Entry 4P2R (X-ray diffraction, 3.29 A resolution); this record covers chains A and B of the 5 polymer chains in the assembly.

[Chain A]
Molecule: H-2 class II histocompatibility antigen, E-K alpha chain
Organism: Mus musculus
Reference sequence: P04224 (HA22_MOUSE); residues 1-191 here correspond to UniProt positions 26-216 (UniProt number = residue number + 25)
Amino-acid sequence (204 residues; numbered -2 to 201; the number before each row is that of its first residue; numbers below 1 keep their minus sign (Ala-2 is residue -2)):
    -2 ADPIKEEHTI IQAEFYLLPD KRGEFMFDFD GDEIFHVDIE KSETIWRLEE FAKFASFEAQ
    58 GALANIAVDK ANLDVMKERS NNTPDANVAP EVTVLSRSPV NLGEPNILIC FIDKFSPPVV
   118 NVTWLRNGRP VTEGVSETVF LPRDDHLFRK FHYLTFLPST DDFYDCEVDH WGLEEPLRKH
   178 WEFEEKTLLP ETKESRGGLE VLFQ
Unresolved in the structure: -2 to 0, 181-201
Disulfide bonds: Cys107-Cys163
Covalent attachments: N-acetylglucosamine (NAG) linked to Asn118
Sequence notes: expression tag (-2 to 0, 192-201)
UniProt features mapped onto this chain:
  - region: Glu179 to Glu191 (Connecting peptide)
  - glycosylation: Asn118 (N-linked (GlcNAc...) asparagine)

[Chain B]
Molecule: MHC class II E-beta-k
Organism: Mus musculus
Reference sequence: Q31163 (Q31163_MOUSE); residues 3-198 here correspond to UniProt positions 29-224 (UniProt number = residue number + 26)
Amino-acid sequence (212 residues; each row starts with the number of its first residue; numbers below 1 keep their minus sign (Gly-3 is residue -3)):
    -3 GSGGGGSRPW FLEYCKSECH FYNGTQRVRL LVRYFYNLEE NLRFDSDVGE FRAVTELGRP
    57 DAENWNSQPE FLEQKRAEVD TVCRHNYEIF DNFLVPRRVE PTVTVYPTKT QPLEHHNLLV
   117 CSVSDFYPGN IEVRWFRNGK EEKTGIVSTG LVRNGDWTFQ TLVMLETVPQ SGEVYTCQVE
   177 HPSLTDPVTV EWKAQSTSAQ NKSRGGLEVL FQ
Unresolved in the structure: -3 to 2, 104-113, 165-170, 190-208
Disulfide bonds: Cys15-Cys79, Cys117-Cys173
Covalent attachments: N-acetylglucosamine (NAG) linked to Asn19
Sequence notes: expression tag (-3 to 2, 199-208)

[How chain A and chain B interact]
Pairs across the interface (106):
  Glu3(A) with Tyr18(B); Asn19(B), hydrogen bond (backbone-backbone); Gly20(B), hydrogen bond (backbone-backbone); Tyr83(B)
  Glu4(A) with Phe17(B)
  His5(A) with His16(B); Phe17(B), hydrogen bond (backbone-backbone); Tyr83(B); Val91(B)
  Thr6(A) with Cys15(B)
  Ile7(A) with Ser13(B); Glu14(B); Cys15(B), hydrogen bond (backbone-backbone); Phe17(B), hydrophobic; Phe86(B), hydrophobic
  Ile8(A) with Ser13(B)
  Gln9(A) with Cys11(B); Lys12(B); Ser13(B), hydrogen bond (backbone-backbone)
  Ala10(A) with Cys11(B)
  Glu11(A) with Tyr10(B); Cys11(B), hydrogen bond (backbone-backbone)
  Phe12(A) with Leu8(B), hydrophobic; Glu9(B); Tyr10(B), hydrophobic
  Tyr13(A) with Phe7(B); Leu8(B); Glu9(B), hydrogen bond (backbone-backbone)
  Leu14(A) with Phe7(B)
  Leu15(A) with Trp6(B); Phe7(B), hydrogen bond (backbone-backbone)
  Pro16(A) with Arg4(B); Pro5(B)
  Phe24(A) with Asn82(B)
  Phe26(A) with Val91(B), hydrophobic; Trp153(B), hydrophobic
  Asp27(A) with Arg149(B), hydrogen bond (backbone-side chain)
  Gly28(A) with Arg149(B)
  Asp29(A) with Tyr123(B); Arg149(B), salt bridge; Trp153(B)
  Glu30(A) with Trp153(B), hydrogen bond (backbone-side chain)
  Ile31(A) with Phe86(B), hydrophobic; Leu90(B), hydrophobic
  Arg44(A) with Gly151(B), hydrogen bond (side chain-backbone); Asp152(B); Trp153(B)
  Leu45(A) with Trp153(B)
  Glu47(A) with Arg93(B), salt bridge
  Phe48(A) with Phe89(B), hydrophobic; Leu90(B), hydrophobic; Trp153(B)
  Phe51(A) with Phe89(B), hydrophobic
  Asp66(A) with Glu9(B)
  Asn69(A) with Glu9(B)
  Leu70(A) with Phe7(B); Leu8(B); Glu9(B); Tyr32(B), hydrophobic
  Met73(A) with Glu9(B); Tyr32(B), hydrophobic; Asn37(B); Leu53(B), hydrophobic
  Lys74(A) with Phe7(B); Tyr32(B)
  Arg76(A) with Leu53(B), hydrogen bond (side chain-backbone); Pro56(B); Asp57(B), salt bridge
  Ser77(A) with Tyr32(B); Leu53(B)
  Thr80(A) with Phe7(B); Tyr32(B), hydrogen bond; Asn33(B)
  Asp82(A) with Ser3(B), hydrogen bond
  Ala83(A) with Trp6(B), hydrogen bond (backbone-side chain); Leu34(B)
  Asn84(A) with Trp6(B)
  Leu92(A) with Gln156(B)
  Ser93(A) with Gln156(B), hydrogen bond (backbone-side chain)
  Arg94(A) with Asn150(B); Asp152(B), salt bridge; Gln156(B)
  Pro96(A) with Ser118(B); Ser120(B)
  Ile106(A) with Asn150(B)
  Ser113(A) with Trp6(B); Leu34(B)
  Pro114(A) with Trp6(B), hydrophobic
  Pro115(A) with Leu8(B)
  Pro139(A) with Tyr10(B)
  Arg140(A) with Lys12(B), hydrogen bond (backbone-side chain)
  Asp141(A) with Arg29(B), hydrogen bond (backbone-side chain)
  Asp142(A) with Lys12(B), hydrogen bond (backbone-side chain)
  His143(A) with Phe31(B); Leu34(B)
  Phe145(A) with Leu8(B), hydrophobic; Tyr10(B), hydrophobic
  Arg146(A) with Arg149(B)
  Phe148(A) with Arg149(B); Asn150(B); Gly151(B)
  Tyr150(A) with Asn150(B), hydrogen bond (side chain-backbone); Gly151(B); Asp152(B)
  Trp168(A) with Arg4(B); Trp6(B), hydrophobic
Other interface residues (no listed pair), chain A (58 interface residues in all): Lys2, Ala52, Val85
Other interface residues (no listed pair), chain B (51 interface residues in all): Gly54, Ile85, Asn88, Arg94, Asp121, Val148, Thr154, Phe155

[Overview]
The interface between chain A and chain B involves 58 residues on one side and 51 on the other; the contacts
include 20 hydrogen bonds and 4 salt bridges. Polar pairs include Asp29(A)-Arg149(B), Glu47(A)-Arg93(B) and
Arg76(A)-Asp57(B). N-acetylglucosamine is covalently linked to Asn118(A).
Here chain A is H-2 class II histocompatibility antigen, E-K alpha chain and chain B is MHC class II E-beta-k,
both from Mus musculus. Entry 4P2R (Crystal structure of the 5cc7 TCR in complex with 5c1/I-Ek) was determined
by X-ray diffraction (same publication as 4P2O and 4P2Q).
